PDB entry 5JQ8 | X-ray diffraction, 1.94 A resolution | chain A

Chain A:
Name: Cyclin-dependent kinase 2
Source organism: Homo sapiens
Notes: EC 2.7.11.22
UniProt: P24941 (CDK2_HUMAN); residue numbers follow UniProt; this construct covers 1-298
Amino-acid sequence (298 residues; each row starts with the number of its first residue):
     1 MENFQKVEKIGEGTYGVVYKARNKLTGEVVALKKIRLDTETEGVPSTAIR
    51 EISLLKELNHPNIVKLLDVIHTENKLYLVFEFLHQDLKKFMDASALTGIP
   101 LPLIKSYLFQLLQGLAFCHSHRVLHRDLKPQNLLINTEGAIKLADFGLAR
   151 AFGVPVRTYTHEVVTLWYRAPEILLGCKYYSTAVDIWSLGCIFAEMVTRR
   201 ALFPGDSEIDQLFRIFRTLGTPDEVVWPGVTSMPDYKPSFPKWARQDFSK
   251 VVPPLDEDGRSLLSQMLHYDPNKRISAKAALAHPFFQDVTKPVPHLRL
Unresolved in the structure: 1-2, 36-44, 153-161
Swiss-Prot annotation at these positions:
  - active site: D127 (Proton acceptor)
  - binding site (ATP): I10 to V18, K33, E81 to L83, D86, K129 to N132, D145
  - binding site (Mg(2+)): N132, D145
  - site (CDK7 binding): K9, K88, K89, L166
  - modified residue: M1 (N-acetylmethionine), K6 (N6-acetyllysine), T14 (Phosphothreonine), Y15 (Phosphotyrosine), Y19 (Phosphotyrosine), T160 (Phosphothreonine)
  - natural variant: P45 (P45L: In a glioblastoma multiforme sample)
  - mutagenesis: K9 (K9F: Reduced phosphorylation by CAK), T14 (T14A: 2-fold increase in activity), Y15 (Y15F: 2-fold increase in activity), K88 to K89 (Reduced phosphorylation by CAK), T160 (T160A: Abolishes activity), L166 (L166R: Reduced phosphorylation by CAK and reduced kinase activity)
Residues lining bound ligands: ICEC0943 (I73; (3S,4S)-4-[[[7-[(phenylmethyl)amino]-3-propan-2-yl-pyrazolo[1,5-a]pyrimidin-5-yl]amino]methyl]piperidin-3-ol): E8, I10, G11, E12, G13, V18, A31, K33, V64, F80, E81, F82, L83, H84, Q85, D86, K89, Q131, N132, L134, A144, D145

Overview:
Bound to chain A: ICEC0943. Curated annotation (UniProt) lists active-site residue D127, 19 ATP-binding
residues, Mg2+-binding residues N132 and D145 and 7 mutagenesis sites.
Chain A is Cyclin-dependent kinase 2 (Homo sapiens); the structure, Crystal structure of CDK2 in complex with
inhibitor ICEC0943, was determined by X-ray diffraction, deposited together with 5JQ5.
